Entry 1P15 (X-ray diffraction, 2.00 A resolution); this record covers chain A.

== Chain A ==
Name: Protein-tyrosine phosphatase alpha
From: Mus musculus
Notes: EC 3.1.3.48; fragment: D2 Domain
UniProt: P18052 (PTPRA_MOUSE); residues 542-794 here correspond to UniProt positions 577-829 (UniProt number = residue number + 35)
Amino-acid sequence (253 residues; row label = number of the first residue in the row):
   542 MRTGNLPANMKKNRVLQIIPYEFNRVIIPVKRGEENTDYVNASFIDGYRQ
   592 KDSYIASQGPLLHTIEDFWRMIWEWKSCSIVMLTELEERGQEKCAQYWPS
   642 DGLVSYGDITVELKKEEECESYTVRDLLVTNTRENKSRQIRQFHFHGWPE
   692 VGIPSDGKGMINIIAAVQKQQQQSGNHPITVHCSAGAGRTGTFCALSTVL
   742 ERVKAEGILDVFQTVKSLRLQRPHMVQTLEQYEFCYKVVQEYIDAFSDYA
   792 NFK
Disordered / not traced: 787-794
Swiss-Prot annotation at these positions:
  - active site: C724 (Phosphocysteine intermediate)
  - modified residue: Y790 (Phosphotyrosine)

== Summary ==
UniProt lists active-site residue C724.
Chain A is Protein-tyrosine phosphatase alpha (Mus musculus); the structure, Crystal structure of the D2
domain of RPTPa, was determined by X-ray diffraction (same publication as 1P13).
